PDB entry 6HLQ | electron microscopy, 3.18 A resolution | chains D and G of the 15 polymer chains in the assembly

== Chain D ==
Protein: DNA-directed RNA polymerase I subunit RPA14
From: Saccharomyces cerevisiae (strain ATCC 204508 / S288c)
UniProtKB: P50106 (RPA14_YEAST); residues 1-137 here = UniProt positions 1-137
Amino-acid sequence (137 residues; numbered 1 to 137; the number before each row is that of its first residue):
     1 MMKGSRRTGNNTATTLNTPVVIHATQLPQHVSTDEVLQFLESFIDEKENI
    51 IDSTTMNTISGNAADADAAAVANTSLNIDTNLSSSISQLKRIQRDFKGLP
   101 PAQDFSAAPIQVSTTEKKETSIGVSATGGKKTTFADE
Disordered / not traced: 1-11, 50-81, 101-137
Swiss-Prot annotation at these positions:
  - modified residue: Ser121 (Phosphoserine)

== Chain G ==
Protein: DNA-directed RNA polymerase I subunit RPA43
From: Saccharomyces cerevisiae (strain ATCC 204508 / S288c)
UniProtKB: P46669 (RPA43_YEAST); residues 1-326 here = UniProt positions 1-326
Amino-acid sequence (326 residues; row label = number of the first residue in the row):
     1 MSQVKRANENRETARFIKKHKKQVTNPIDEKNGTSNCIVRVPIALYVSLA
    51 PMYLENPLQGVMKQHLNPLVMKYNNKVGGVVLGYEGLKILDADPLSKEDT
   101 SEKLIKITPDTPFGFTWCHVNLYVWQPQVGDVLEGYIFIQSASHIGLLIH
   151 DAFNASIKKNNIPVDWTFVHNDVEEDADVINTDENNGNNNNEDNKDSNGG
   201 SNSLGKFSFGNRSLGHWVDSNGEPIDGKLRFTVRNVHTTGRVVSVDGTLI
   251 SDADEEGNGYNSSRSQAESLPIVSNKKIVFDDEVSIENKESHKELDLPEV
   301 KEDNGSEIVYEENTSESNDGESSDSD
Disordered / not traced: 1-36, 175-213, 252-326
Swiss-Prot annotation at these positions:
  - modified residue (Phosphoserine): Ser244, Ser251, Ser265, Ser269, Ser285

== Chain D / chain G interface ==
Pairs across the interface (59):
  Thr15(D) with Ser48(G), hydrogen bond (backbone-side chain); His65(G)
  Leu16(D) with Ser48(G); Gln64(G); His65(G); Phe113(G), hydrophobic
  Asn17(D) with Gln64(G); His65(G)
  Thr18(D) with His65(G)
  Pro19(D) with Tyr46(G); Val47(G), hydrophobic; His65(G)
  Val20(D) with Tyr46(G), hydrogen bond (backbone-backbone); Phe115(G), hydrophobic
  Val21(D) with Leu45(G); Tyr46(G), hydrogen bond (backbone-backbone)
  Ile22(D) with Ile43(G), hydrophobic; Leu45(G), hydrophobic; Lys76(G)
  His23(D) with Ile43(G); Ala44(G), hydrogen bond (backbone-backbone)
  Ala24(D) with Pro42(G); Ile43(G), hydrophobic
  Thr25(D) with Pro42(G), hydrogen bond (backbone-backbone); Ile43(G); Ala44(G), hydrogen bond (side chain-backbone)
  Gln26(D) with Pro42(G)
  Pro28(D) with Val39(G), hydrophobic; Arg40(G); Val41(G), hydrophobic
  Gln29(D) with Val39(G); Arg40(G), hydrogen bond (backbone-backbone)
  His30(D) with Val39(G)
  Val31(D) with Ile38(G); Arg40(G)
  Glu35(D) with Tyr123(G)
  Val36(D) with Ile38(G), hydrophobic
  Phe39(D) with Gly83(G); Tyr84(G); Glu85(G); Tyr123(G), hydrophobic
  Phe43(D) with Gly83(G); Tyr84(G)
  Lys47(D) with Asn67(G), hydrogen bond; Tyr84(G), hydrogen bond
  Leu82(D) with Asn67(G)
  Ser85(D) with Val70(G); Met71(G)
  Gln88(D) with Met71(G)
  Leu89(D) with Met71(G), hydrophobic; Leu82(G)
  Arg91(D) with Asp151(G), hydrogen bond (side chain-backbone)
  Ile92(D) with Met71(G), hydrophobic; His150(G); Phe153(G), hydrophobic
  Asp95(D) with His150(G)
  Phe96(D) with Ile38(G), hydrophobic; His150(G)
  Pro100(D) with Asp151(G)
Also at the interface, not in a pair above, chain D (31 interface residues in all): Leu27
Also at the interface, not in a pair above, chain G (31 interface residues in all): Met62, His119, Gln126, Ala152

== In short ==
The chain D/chain G interface involves 31 residues from each chain, with 10 hydrogen bonds. Among the polar
pairs are Thr15(D)-Ser48(G), Thr25(D)-Ala44(G) and Lys47(D)-Asn67(G).
Chain D is DNA-directed RNA polymerase I subunit RPA14 and chain G is DNA-directed RNA polymerase I subunit
RPA43, both from Saccharomyces cerevisiae (strain ATCC 204508 / S288c); the structure, Yeast RNA polymerase I*
elongation complex bound to nucleotide analog GMPCPP, was determined by electron microscopy, deposited
together with 6HKO, 6HLR and 6HLS.
